Entry 1TO2 (X-ray diffraction, 1.30 A resolution); this record covers chains E and I.

[Chain E]
Protein: Subtilisin BPN'
Organism: Bacillus amyloliquefaciens
Notes: EC 3.4.21.62; engineered mutation(s): C-terminal 6-His tag
UniProt: P00782 (SUBT_BACAM); residues 1-275 here correspond to UniProt positions 108-382 (UniProt number = residue number + 107)
Sequence (281 residues; numbered 1 to 281; the number before each row is that of its first residue):
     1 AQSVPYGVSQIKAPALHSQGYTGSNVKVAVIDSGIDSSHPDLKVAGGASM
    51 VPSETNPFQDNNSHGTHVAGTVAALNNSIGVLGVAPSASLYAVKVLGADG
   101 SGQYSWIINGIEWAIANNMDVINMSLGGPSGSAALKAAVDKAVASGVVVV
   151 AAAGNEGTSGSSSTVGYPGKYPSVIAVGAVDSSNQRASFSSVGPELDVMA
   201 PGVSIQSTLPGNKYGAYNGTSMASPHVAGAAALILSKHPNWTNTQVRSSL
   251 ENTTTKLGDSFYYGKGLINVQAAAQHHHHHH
Sequence notes: expression tag (276-281)

[Chain I]
Protein: chymotrypsin inhibitor 2
Organism: Hordeum vulgare subsp. vulgare
UniProt: Q40059 (Q40059_HORVU); residues 21-83 here correspond to UniProt positions 22-84 (UniProt number = residue number + 1)
Sequence (64 residues; row label = number of the first residue in the row):
    20 MKTEWPELVGKSVEEAKKVILQDKPAAQIIVLPVGTIVTKEYRIDRVRLF
    70 VDRLDNIAQVPRVG
Sequence notes: initiating methionine (20); engineered mutation Lys59 (Met60 in Q40059)

[Chain E / chain I interface]
Contacting residue pairs (47):
  Ser63(E) - Arg62(I)
  His64(E) - Thr58(I)
  His64(E) - Lys59(I)
  His64(E) - Glu60(I)
  Leu96(E) - Ile56(I)
  Leu96(E) - Thr58(I)
  Asp99(E) - Ile49(I)
  Asp99(E) - Leu51(I)
  Gly100(E) - Ile56(I)
  Gly100(E) - Val57(I)
  Gly100(E) - Thr58(I)  hydrogen bond (backbone-backbone)
  Ser101(E) - Leu51(I)
  Ser101(E) - Ile56(I)
  Ser101(E) - Val57(I)
  Gly102(E) - Thr55(I)
  Gly102(E) - Ile56(I)  hydrogen bond (backbone-backbone)
  Gln103(E) - Thr55(I)
  Tyr104(E) - Gly54(I)
  Tyr104(E) - Thr55(I)
  Tyr104(E) - Ile56(I)  hydrophobic
  Ile107(E) - Ile56(I)  hydrophobic
  Ser125(E) - Thr58(I)
  Ser125(E) - Lys59(I)  hydrogen bond (backbone-backbone)
  Leu126(E) - Ile56(I)  hydrophobic
  Leu126(E) - Val57(I)
  Leu126(E) - Lys59(I)
  Gly127(E) - Ile56(I)
  Gly127(E) - Val57(I)  hydrogen bond (backbone-backbone)
  Gly127(E) - Lys59(I)
  Gly128(E) - Ile56(I)
  Pro129(E) - Gln78(I)
  Ala152(E) - Lys59(I)
  Gly154(E) - Lys59(I)
  Asn155(E) - Lys59(I)  hydrogen bond (side chain-backbone)
  Asn155(E) - Glu60(I)  hydrogen bond (side chain-backbone)
  Asn155(E) - Tyr61(I)
  Glu156(E) - Arg81(I)  salt bridge
  Tyr167(E) - Ile56(I)
  Phe189(E) - Tyr61(I)  hydrophobic
  Tyr217(E) - Arg62(I)  hydrogen bond
  Asn218(E) - Glu60(I)
  Asn218(E) - Tyr61(I)  hydrogen bond (backbone-backbone)
  Gly219(E) - Lys59(I)
  Gly219(E) - Tyr61(I)
  Thr220(E) - Lys59(I)  hydrogen bond (backbone-backbone)
  Ser221(E) - Lys59(I)  hydrogen bond (side chain-backbone)
  Ser221(E) - Glu60(I)  hydrogen bond (side chain-backbone)
Also at the interface, not in a pair above, chain E (30 interface residues in all): Asp32, Leu135, Gly157, Met222
Also at the interface, not in a pair above, chain I (14 interface residues in all): Arg67

[Summary]
30 residues of chain E and 14 residues of chain I are in contact; the contacts include 11 hydrogen bonds and 1
salt bridge. Among the polar pairs are Glu156(E)-Arg81(I), Asn155(E)-Lys59(I) and Asn155(E)-Glu60(I).
Here chain E is Subtilisin BPN' (Bacillus amyloliquefaciens) and chain I is chymotrypsin inhibitor 2 (Hordeum
vulgare subsp. vulgare). Entry 1TO2 (crystal structure of the complex of subtilisin BPN' with chymotrypsin
inhibitor 2 M59K, in pH 9 ...) was determined by X-ray diffraction, deposited together with 1TM3, 1TM4, 1TM5,
1TM7, 1TMG and 1TO1.
